Entry 5B1J (X-ray diffraction, 3.00 A resolution); this record covers chains B and C of the 3 polymer chains in the assembly.

== Chain B ==
Name: Copper-containing nitrite reductase
From: Alcaligenes xylosoxydans xylosoxydans
Notes: EC 1.7.2.1
UniProt: O68601 (O68601_ALCXX); residues 1-336 here correspond to UniProt positions 25-360 (UniProt number = residue number + 24)
Sequence (336 residues; each row starts with the number of its first residue):
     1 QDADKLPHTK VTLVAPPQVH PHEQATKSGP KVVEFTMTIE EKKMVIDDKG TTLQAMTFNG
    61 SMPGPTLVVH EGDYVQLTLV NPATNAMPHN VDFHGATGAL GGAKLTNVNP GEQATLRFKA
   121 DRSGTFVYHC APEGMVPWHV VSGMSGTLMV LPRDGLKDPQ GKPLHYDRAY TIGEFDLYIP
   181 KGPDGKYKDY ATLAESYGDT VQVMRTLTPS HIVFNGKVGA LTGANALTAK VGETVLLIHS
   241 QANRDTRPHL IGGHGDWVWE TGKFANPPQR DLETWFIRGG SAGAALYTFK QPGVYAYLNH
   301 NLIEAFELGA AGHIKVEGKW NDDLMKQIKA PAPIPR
Not modelled in the structure: 1, 336
Bound ions: Cu ion site 1: His89, Cys130, His139, Met144; Cu ion site 2: His94, His129, His300

== Chain C ==
Name: Blue copper protein
From: Hyphomicrobium denitrificans
UniProt: A7VL37 (A7VL37_9RHIZ); residues 1-124 here correspond to UniProt positions 27-150 (UniProt number = residue number + 26)
Sequence (124 residues; row label = number of the first residue in the row):
     1 AEHIVEMRNK DDAGNTMVFQ PGFVKVEAGD TVKFVPTDKS HNAESVREVW PEGVAPVKGG
    61 FSKEVVFNAE KEGLYVLKCA PHYGMGMVVL VQVGKPVNLD QIKEYKATGL AKKRLDGEIA
   121 KVVQ
Bound ions: Cu ion: His41, Cys79, His82, Met87

== Interface between chain B and chain C ==
Contacting residue pairs - 12 pairs, chain B then chain C:
  Ala86(B) with Met17(C); Ser40(C); His82(C), hydrogen bond (backbone-side chain)
  Met87(B) with Met85(C), hydrophobic
  Asn109(B) with Asn9(C), hydrogen bond
  Pro110(B) with Ser40(C)
  Met135(B) with Met85(C), hydrophobic
  Trp138(B) with Met85(C), hydrophobic
  Ala194(B) with Pro81(C); His82(C); Gly84(C); Met85(C), hydrophobic
Other interface residues (no listed pair), chain B (11 interface residues in all): Pro88, Thr192, Glu195, Tyr197
Other interface residues (no listed pair), chain C (9 interface residues in all): Ala80, Leu110

== Summary ==
Chain B and chain C form an interface of 11 and 9 residues respectively; the contacts include 2 hydrogen
bonds. Among the polar pairs are Ala86(B)-His82(C) and Asn109(B)-Asn9(C). His89(B), Cys130(B), His139(B) and
Met144(B) form the Cu ion site 1.
Here chain B is Copper-containing nitrite reductase (Alcaligenes xylosoxydans xylosoxydans) and chain C is
Blue copper protein (Hyphomicrobium denitrificans). Entry 5B1J (Crystal structure of the electron-transfer
complex of copper nitrite reductase with a cupredoxin) was determined by X-ray diffraction, deposited together
with 5B1K.
